Entry 3WEU (X-ray diffraction, 1.93 A resolution); this record covers chains A and B.

[Chain A (and B)]
Name: L-lysine 6-oxidase
Organism: Marinomonas mediterranea
Notes: EC 1.4.3.20; chain B of this document is another copy of the same molecule, construct and numbering; everything in this record applies to it too
Reference sequence: F2JXJ3 (LOD_MARM1); residue numbers follow UniProt; this construct covers 1-726
Amino-acid sequence (726 residues; row label = number of the first residue in the row):
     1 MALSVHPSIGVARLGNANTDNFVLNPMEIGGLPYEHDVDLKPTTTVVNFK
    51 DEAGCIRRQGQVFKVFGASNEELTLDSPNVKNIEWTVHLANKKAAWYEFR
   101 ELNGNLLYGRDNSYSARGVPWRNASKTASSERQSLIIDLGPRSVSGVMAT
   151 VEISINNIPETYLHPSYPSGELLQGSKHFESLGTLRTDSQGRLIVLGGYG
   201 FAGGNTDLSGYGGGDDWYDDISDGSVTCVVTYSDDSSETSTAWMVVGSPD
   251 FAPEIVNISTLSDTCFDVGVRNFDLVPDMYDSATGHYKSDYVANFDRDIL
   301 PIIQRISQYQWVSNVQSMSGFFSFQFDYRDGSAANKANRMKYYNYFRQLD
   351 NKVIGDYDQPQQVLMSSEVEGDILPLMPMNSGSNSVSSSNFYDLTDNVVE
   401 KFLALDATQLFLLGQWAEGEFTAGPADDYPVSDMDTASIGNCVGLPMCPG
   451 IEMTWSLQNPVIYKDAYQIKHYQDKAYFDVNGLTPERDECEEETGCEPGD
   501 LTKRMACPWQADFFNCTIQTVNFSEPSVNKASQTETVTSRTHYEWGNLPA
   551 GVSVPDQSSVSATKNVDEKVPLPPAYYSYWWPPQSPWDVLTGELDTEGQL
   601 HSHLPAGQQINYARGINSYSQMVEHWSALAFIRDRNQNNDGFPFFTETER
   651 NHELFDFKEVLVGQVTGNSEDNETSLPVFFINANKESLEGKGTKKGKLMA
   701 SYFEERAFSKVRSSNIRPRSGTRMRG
Disordered / not traced: 1, 210-211, 688-726 (chain B: 1, 686-726)
Covalently attached groups: covalent link Cys516-Trp581
Modified residues: Cys55 (3-sulfinoalanine; CSD); Trp581 (2-amino-3-(6,7-dioxo-6,7-dihydro-1H-indol-3-yl)-propionic acid; TRQ)
Small-molecule neighbours: 1,4-diethylene dioxide (DIO): Arg614, Gly615, Asn617, Pro677, Val678, Phe679
Swiss-Prot annotation at these positions:
  - modified residue: Trp581 (Tryptophylquinone)
  - cross-link: Cys516 to Trp581 (4'-cysteinyl-tryptophylquinone (Cys-Trp))

[Interface between chain A and chain B]
Contacting residue pairs (31):
  Asp207(A) - Tyr211(B)
  Tyr543(A) - Leu600(B)  hydrophobic
  Gln557(A) - Thr596(B)
  Ser559(A) - His601(B)
  Ser561(A) - Lys685(B)
  Ala562(A) - Asn684(B)
  Ala562(A) - Lys685(B)
  Thr563(A) - Asn682(B)
  Thr563(A) - Asn684(B)
  Lys564(A) - Asn684(B)  hydrogen bond (backbone-backbone)
  Asn565(A) - Asn684(B)
  Thr596(A) - Gln557(B)
  Glu597(A) - Gln557(B)
  Leu600(A) - Tyr543(B)  hydrophobic
  Leu600(A) - Gln557(B)
  His601(A) - Ser559(B)
  Leu661(A) - Gly667(B)
  Gln664(A) - Gly663(B)
  Gln664(A) - Gln664(B)  hydrogen bond (side chain-backbone)
  Gln664(A) - Gly667(B)
  Gly667(A) - Leu661(B)
  Gly667(A) - Gln664(B)
  Ser669(A) - Ser669(B)
  Ser669(A) - Asn672(B)
  Asn684(A) - Lys564(B)
  Asn684(A) - Asn565(B)  hydrogen bond
  Lys685(A) - Ser561(B)
  Lys685(A) - Ala562(B)
  Lys685(A) - Thr563(B)
  Glu686(A) - Ala562(B)  hydrogen bond (backbone-backbone)
  Glu686(A) - Lys564(B)
Other interface residues (no listed pair), chain A (25 interface residues in all): Trp545, Gly663, Val665, Asn672, Asn682
Other interface residues (no listed pair), chain B (24 interface residues in all): Trp545, Glu597, Val665

[Overview]
Chain A and chain B form an interface of 25 and 24 residues respectively; the contacts include 4 hydrogen
bonds. Polar contacts include Gln664(A)-Gln664(B), Asn684(A)-Asn565(B) and Lys564(A)-Asn684(B). Bound to chain
A: 1,4-diethylene dioxide.
Chain A and chain B are both L-lysine 6-oxidase (Marinomonas mediterranea); the structure, Crystal structure
of the L-Lys epsilon-oxidase from Marinomonas mediterranea, was determined by X-ray diffraction, deposited
together with 3WEV.
